Entry 3EK6 (X-ray diffraction, 2.34 A resolution); this record covers chains D and E of the 6 polymer chains in the assembly.

[Chain D (and E)]
Protein: Uridylate kinase
From: Xanthomonas campestris pv. campestris
Notes: EC 2.7.4.22; chain E of this document is another copy of the same molecule, construct and numbering; everything in this record applies to it too
UniProt: P59009 (PYRH_XANCP); residues 1-240 here = UniProt positions 1-240
Amino-acid sequence (243 residues; row label = number of the first residue in the row; numbers below 1 keep their minus sign (Ser-2 is residue -2)):
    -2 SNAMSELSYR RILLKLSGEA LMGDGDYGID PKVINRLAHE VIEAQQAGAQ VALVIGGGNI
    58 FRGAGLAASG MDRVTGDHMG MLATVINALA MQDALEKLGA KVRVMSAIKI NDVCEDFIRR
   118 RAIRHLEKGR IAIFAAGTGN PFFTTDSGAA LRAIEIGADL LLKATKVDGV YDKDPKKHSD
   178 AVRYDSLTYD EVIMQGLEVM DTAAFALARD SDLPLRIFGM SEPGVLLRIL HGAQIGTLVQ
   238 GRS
Unresolved in the structure: -2 to 0 (chain E: -2 to 2)
Construct notes: expression tag (-2 to 0)
Curated features (UniProtKB/Swiss-Prot):
  - binding site (ATP): Lys12 to Gly15, Gly55, Arg59, Thr162, Tyr168, Asp171
  - binding site (UMP): Gly54, Asp74, Thr135 to Thr142

[Interface between chain D and chain E]
Residue-residue contacts (28; chain D residue first):
  Asp69(D) with Arg116(E), salt bridge
  Val71(D) with Arg116(E)
  Thr72(D) with Arg117(E), hydrogen bond
  Arg116(D) with Asp69(E), salt bridge; Val71(E)
  Thr135(D) with Asn137(E), hydrogen bond (backbone-side chain)
  Asn137(D) with Thr135(E), hydrogen bond (side chain-backbone); Asn137(E); Leu148(E)
  Pro138(D) with Leu148(E); Glu152(E)
  Phe139(D) with Ile151(E), hydrophobic; Leu204(E), hydrophobic
  Phe140(D) with Phe140(E), hydrophobic; Leu148(E), hydrophobic; Leu204(E), hydrophobic
  Leu148(D) with Asn137(E); Pro138(E); Phe139(E), hydrophobic
  Ile151(D) with Phe139(E), hydrophobic
  Glu152(D) with Pro138(E); Phe139(E)
  Thr199(D) with Thr199(E); Ala203(E)
  Ala200(D) with Ala200(E), hydrophobic
  Ala203(D) with Thr199(E)
  Leu204(D) with Phe139(E)
  Arg206(D) with Thr199(E)
Also at the interface, not in a pair above, chain E (18 interface residues in all): Arg149, Ser208

[In short]
17 residues of chain D and 18 residues of chain E are in contact, with 3 hydrogen bonds and 2 salt bridges.
Polar contacts include Asp69(D)-Arg116(E), Thr72(D)-Arg117(E) and Thr135(D)-Asn137(E). UniProt lists 9
ATP-binding residues and 10 UMP-binding residues on chain D.
Both chains are Uridylate kinase (Xanthomonas campestris pv. campestris). Entry 3EK6 (Unique GTP-binding
Pocket and Allostery of UMP Kinase from a Gram-Negative Phytopathogen Bacterium) was determined by X-ray
diffraction.
